Entry 2P3V (X-ray diffraction, 2.40 A resolution); this record covers chains A and B of the 4 polymer chains in the assembly.

Chain A:
Protein: Inositol-1-monophosphatase
From: Thermotoga maritima
Notes: EC 3.1.3.25
UniProt: O33832 (SUHB_THEMA); residues 1001-1256 here correspond to UniProt positions 1-256 (UniProt number = residue number - 1000)
Amino-acid sequence (256 residues; numbered 1001 to 1256; the number before each row is that of its first residue):
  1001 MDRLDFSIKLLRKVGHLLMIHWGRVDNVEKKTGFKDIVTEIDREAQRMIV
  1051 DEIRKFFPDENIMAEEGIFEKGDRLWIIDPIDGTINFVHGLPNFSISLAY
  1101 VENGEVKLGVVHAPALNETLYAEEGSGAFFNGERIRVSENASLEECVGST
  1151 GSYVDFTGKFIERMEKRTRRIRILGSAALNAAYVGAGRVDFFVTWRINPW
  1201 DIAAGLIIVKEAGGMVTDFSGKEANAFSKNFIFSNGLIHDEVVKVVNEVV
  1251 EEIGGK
Disordered / not traced: 1255-1256
Residues lining bound ligands: s,r meso-tartaric acid (SRT): Asp1036, Gly1151, Ser1152, Tyr1153, Gly1175, Ser1176, Ala1177, Thr1194, Ile1197
UniProt features mapped onto this chain:
  - binding site (Mg(2+)): Glu1065, Asp1079, Ile1081, Asp1082, Asp1201
  - binding site (substrate): Asp1082 to Thr1084, Arg1172, Ala1177, Arg1196

Chain B:
Protein: Inositol-1-monophosphatase
From: Thermotoga maritima
Notes: EC 3.1.3.25
UniProt: O33832 (SUHB_THEMA); residues 2001-2256 here correspond to UniProt positions 1-256 (UniProt number = residue number - 2000)
Amino-acid sequence (256 residues; numbered 2001 to 2256; the number before each row is that of its first residue):
  2001 MDRLDFSIKLLRKVGHLLMIHWGRVDNVEKKTGFKDIVTEIDREAQRMIV
  2051 DEIRKFFPDENIMAEEGIFEKGDRLWIIDPIDGTINFVHGLPNFSISLAY
  2101 VENGEVKLGVVHAPALNETLYAEEGSGAFFNGERIRVSENASLEECVGST
  2151 GSYVDFTGKFIERMEKRTRRIRILGSAALNAAYVGAGRVDFFVTWRINPW
  2201 DIAAGLIIVKEAGGMVTDFSGKEANAFSKNFIFSNGLIHDEVVKVVNEVV
  2251 EEIGGK
Disordered / not traced: 2255-2256
Residues lining bound ligands: s,r meso-tartaric acid (SRT): Asp2082, Gly2083, Thr2084, Gly2151, Ser2152, Tyr2153, Gly2175
UniProt features mapped onto this chain:
  - binding site (Mg(2+)): Glu2065, Asp2079, Ile2081, Asp2082, Asp2201
  - binding site (substrate): Asp2082 to Thr2084, Arg2172, Ala2177, Arg2196

Interface between chain A and chain B:
Pairs across the interface (71; chain A residue first):
  Trp1022(A) - Arg2188(B)
  Lys1035(A) - Arg2170(B)  hydrogen bond (backbone-side chain)
  Asp1036(A) - Arg2170(B)  salt bridge
  Ile1085(A) - Val2147(B)  hydrophobic
  Ile1085(A) - Arg2169(B)
  Ile1085(A) - Arg2170(B)
  Asn1086(A) - Arg2172(B)  hydrogen bond
  His1089(A) - Asn2140(B)
  His1089(A) - Glu2145(B)
  His1089(A) - Val2147(B)
  His1089(A) - Arg2169(B)  hydrogen bond
  His1089(A) - Gly2187(B)
  His1089(A) - Arg2188(B)
  His1089(A) - Asp2190(B)
  Gly1090(A) - Arg2188(B)  hydrogen bond (backbone-side chain)
  Leu1091(A) - Tyr2183(B)  hydrophobic
  Leu1091(A) - Arg2188(B)
  Pro1092(A) - Arg2188(B)
  Leu1116(A) - Leu2116(B)  hydrophobic
  Asn1140(A) - His2089(B)
  Glu1144(A) - Phe2034(B)
  Glu1145(A) - His2089(B)
  Val1147(A) - Ile2085(B)  hydrophobic
  Val1147(A) - His2089(B)
  Ser1152(A) - Arg2170(B)
  Ser1152(A) - Ile2171(B)
  Ser1152(A) - Arg2172(B)  hydrogen bond
  Tyr1153(A) - Glu2165(B)
  Val1154(A) - Glu2165(B)
  Val1154(A) - Lys2166(B)
  Asp1155(A) - Glu2165(B)  hydrogen bond (backbone-side chain)
  Asp1155(A) - Lys2166(B)  salt bridge
  Gly1158(A) - Gly2158(B)
  Gly1158(A) - Ile2161(B)
  Ile1161(A) - Thr2157(B)
  Ile1161(A) - Ile2173(B)  hydrophobic
  Glu1162(A) - Gly2158(B)
  Glu1162(A) - Lys2159(B)  hydrogen bond (side chain-backbone)
  Glu1165(A) - Lys2035(B)  salt bridge
  Glu1165(A) - Ser2152(B)  hydrogen bond
  Lys1166(A) - Phe2034(B)
  Lys1166(A) - Asp2155(B)  salt bridge
  Thr1168(A) - Phe2034(B)
  Thr1168(A) - Lys2035(B)  hydrogen bond (backbone-side chain)
  Arg1169(A) - Val2028(B)
  Arg1169(A) - Phe2034(B)
  Arg1169(A) - Lys2035(B)  hydrogen bond (backbone-side chain)
  Arg1169(A) - His2089(B)  hydrogen bond
  Arg1170(A) - Lys2035(B)  hydrogen bond (side chain-backbone)
  Arg1170(A) - Ile2085(B)
  Arg1170(A) - Ser2152(B)
  Ile1171(A) - Ser2152(B)  hydrogen bond (backbone-side chain)
  Ile1171(A) - Ile2173(B)
  Arg1172(A) - Asn2086(B)  hydrogen bond
  Arg1172(A) - Ser2152(B)  hydrogen bond
  Arg1172(A) - Ile2173(B)
  Arg1172(A) - Leu2174(B)
  Arg1172(A) - Gly2175(B)
  Ile1173(A) - Ile2171(B)
  Ile1173(A) - Arg2172(B)
  Ile1173(A) - Ile2173(B)  hydrogen bond (backbone-backbone)
  Leu1174(A) - Arg2172(B)
  Gly1175(A) - Arg2172(B)
  Tyr1183(A) - Leu2091(B)  hydrophobic
  Gly1187(A) - His2089(B)
  Arg1188(A) - Trp2022(B)
  Arg1188(A) - His2089(B)
  Arg1188(A) - Gly2090(B)  hydrogen bond (side chain-backbone)
  Arg1188(A) - Leu2091(B)
  Arg1188(A) - Pro2092(B)
  Asp1190(A) - His2089(B)
Other interface residues (no listed pair), chain A (41 interface residues in all): Ile1037, Glu1118, Thr1157, Lys1159, Arg1167, Val1189
Other interface residues (no listed pair), chain B (37 interface residues in all): Tyr2153, Val2154, Glu2162, Val2189

Summary:
Chain A and chain B form an interface of 41 and 37 residues respectively, with 17 hydrogen bonds and 4 salt
bridges. Polar pairs include Asp1036(A)-Arg2170(B), Asp1155(A)-Lys2166(B) and Glu1165(A)-Lys2035(B). Ligands
of chain A: s,r meso-tartaric acid. Ligands of chain B: s,r meso-tartaric acid.
Both chains are Inositol-1-monophosphatase (Thermotoga maritima). Entry 2P3V (Thermotoga maritima IMPase
TM1415) was determined by X-ray diffraction together with 2P3N from the same study.
